PDB entry 1NL3 | X-ray diffraction, 2.80 A resolution | chains A and B

# Chain A (and B)
Molecule: Preprotein translocase seca 1 subunit
Organism: Mycobacterium tuberculosis
Notes: chain B of this document is another copy of the same molecule, construct and numbering; everything in this record applies to it too
Reference sequence: P0A5Y8 (SECA1_MYCTU); residue numbers follow UniProt; this construct covers 2-892
Chain sequence (922 residues; numbered -29 to 892; the number before each row is that of its first residue; numbers below 1 keep their minus sign (Met-29 is residue -29)):
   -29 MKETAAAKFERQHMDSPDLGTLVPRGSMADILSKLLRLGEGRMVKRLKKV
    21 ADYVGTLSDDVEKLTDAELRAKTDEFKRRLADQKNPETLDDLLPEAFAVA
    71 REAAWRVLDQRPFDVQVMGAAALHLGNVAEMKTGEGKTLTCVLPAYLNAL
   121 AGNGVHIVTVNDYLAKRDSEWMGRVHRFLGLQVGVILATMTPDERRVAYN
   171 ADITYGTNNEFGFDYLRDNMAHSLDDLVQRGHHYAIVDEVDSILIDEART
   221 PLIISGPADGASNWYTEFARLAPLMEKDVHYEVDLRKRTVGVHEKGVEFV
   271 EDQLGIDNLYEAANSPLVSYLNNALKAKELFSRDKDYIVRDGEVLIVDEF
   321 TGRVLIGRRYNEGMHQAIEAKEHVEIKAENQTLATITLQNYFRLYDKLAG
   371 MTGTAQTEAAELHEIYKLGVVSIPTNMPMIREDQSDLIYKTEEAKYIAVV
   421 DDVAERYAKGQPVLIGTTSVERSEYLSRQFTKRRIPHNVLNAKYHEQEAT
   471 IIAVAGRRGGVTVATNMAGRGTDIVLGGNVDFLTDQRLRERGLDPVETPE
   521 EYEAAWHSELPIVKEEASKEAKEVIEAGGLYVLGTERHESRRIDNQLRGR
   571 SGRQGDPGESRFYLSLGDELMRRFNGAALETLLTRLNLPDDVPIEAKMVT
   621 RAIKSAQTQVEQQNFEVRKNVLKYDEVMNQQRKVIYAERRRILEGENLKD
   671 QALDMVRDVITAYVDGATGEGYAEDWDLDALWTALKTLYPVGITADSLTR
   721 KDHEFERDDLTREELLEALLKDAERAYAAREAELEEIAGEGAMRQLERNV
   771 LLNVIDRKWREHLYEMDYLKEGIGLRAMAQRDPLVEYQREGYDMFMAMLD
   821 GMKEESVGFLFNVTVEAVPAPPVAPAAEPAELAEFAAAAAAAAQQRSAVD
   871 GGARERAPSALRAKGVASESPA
Not modelled in the structure: -29 to -16, 720-731, 836-892 (chain B: -29 to -16, 720-732, 836-892)
Sequence notes: cloning artifact (-29 to 1)

# Chain A / chain B interface
Residue-residue contacts - 37 pairs, chain A then chain B:
  Asp311(A) - Pro609(B)
  Asp311(A) - Val612(B)
  Glu313(A) - Asn607(B)
  Arg323(A) - Glu615(B)
  Ile326(A) - Leu606(B)
  Ile326(A) - Leu608(B)  hydrophobic
  Leu602(A) - Glu791(B)
  Leu602(A) - Leu795(B)  hydrophobic
  Leu603(A) - Ile326(B)  hydrophobic
  Leu603(A) - Leu795(B)  hydrophobic
  Arg605(A) - Glu791(B)  salt bridge
  Leu606(A) - Ile326(B)  hydrophobic
  Leu606(A) - Gly327(B)
  Leu606(A) - Glu791(B)
  Leu606(A) - Gly792(B)
  Leu606(A) - Leu795(B)  hydrophobic
  Asn607(A) - Glu313(B)
  Asn607(A) - Tyr788(B)  hydrogen bond
  Pro609(A) - Asp311(B)
  Pro609(A) - Leu315(B)
  Val612(A) - Arg310(B)
  Val612(A) - Arg323(B)
  Pro613(A) - Arg323(B)  hydrogen bond (backbone-side chain)
  Glu615(A) - Arg323(B)  salt bridge
  Met618(A) - Leu795(B)
  Arg621(A) - Ala797(B)  hydrogen bond (side chain-backbone)
  Arg621(A) - Met798(B)
  Glu791(A) - Leu602(B)
  Glu791(A) - Arg605(B)  salt bridge
  Glu791(A) - Leu606(B)
  Gly792(A) - Leu606(B)
  Gly794(A) - Met618(B)
  Leu795(A) - Leu602(B)  hydrophobic
  Leu795(A) - Leu606(B)  hydrophobic
  Ala797(A) - Arg621(B)  hydrogen bond (backbone-side chain)
  Met798(A) - Arg621(B)
  Ala799(A) - Arg621(B)
Interface residues without a listed pair, chain A (27 interface residues in all): Val324, Gly327, Leu608, Val619, Tyr788
Interface residues without a listed pair, chain B (30 interface residues in all): Val324, Leu603, Asp611, Ala616, Gly794, Ala799, Arg801

# Summary
27 residues of chain A face 30 of chain B across their interface; the contacts include 4 hydrogen bonds and 3
salt bridges. Polar contacts include Arg605(A)-Glu791(B), Glu615(A)-Arg323(B) and Asn607(A)-Tyr788(B).
Both chains are Preprotein translocase seca 1 subunit (Mycobacterium tuberculosis). Entry 1NL3 (CRYSTAL
STRUCTURE OF THE SECA PROTEIN TRANSLOCATION ATPASE FROM MYCOBACTERIUM TUBERCULOSIS in APO FORM) was determined
by X-ray diffraction (same publication as 1NKT).
